4Y7X - chains L and M of the 30 polymer chains in the assembly; structure by X-ray diffraction, 2.60 A resolution.

[Chain L]
Protein: Proteasome subunit beta type-6
Source organism: Saccharomyces cerevisiae (strain ATCC 204508 / S288c)
Notes: EC 3.4.25.1
UniProt: P23724 (PSB6_YEAST); residues 1-222 here correspond to UniProt positions 20-241 (UniProt number = residue number + 19)
Sequence (222 residues; row label = number of the first residue in the row):
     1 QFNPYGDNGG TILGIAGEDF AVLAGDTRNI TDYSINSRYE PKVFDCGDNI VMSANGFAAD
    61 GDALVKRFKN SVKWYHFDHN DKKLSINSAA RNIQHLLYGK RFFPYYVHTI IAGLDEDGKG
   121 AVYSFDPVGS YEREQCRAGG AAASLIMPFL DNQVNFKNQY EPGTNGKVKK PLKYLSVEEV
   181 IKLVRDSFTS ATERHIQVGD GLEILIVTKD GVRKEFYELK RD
Metal / ion sites: Mg2+: Asp222 (shared with 3 residues of chain V)

[Chain M]
Protein: Proteasome subunit beta type-7
Source organism: Saccharomyces cerevisiae (strain ATCC 204508 / S288c)
Notes: EC 3.4.25.1
UniProt: P30657 (PSB7_YEAST); residues -12 to 233 here correspond to UniProt positions 21-266 (UniProt number = residue number + 33)
Sequence (246 residues; each row starts with the number of its first residue; numbers below 1 keep their minus sign (Thr-12 is residue -12)):
   -12 TQIANAGASP MVNTQQPIVT GTSVISMKYD NGVIIAADNL GSYGSLLRFN GVERLIPVGD
    48 NTVVGISGDI SDMQHIERLL KDLVTENAYD NPLADAEEAL EPSYIFEYLA TVMYQRRSKM
   108 NPLWNAIIVA GVQSNGDQFL RYVNLLGVTY SSPTLATGFG AHMANPLLRK VVDRESDIPK
   168 TTVQVAEEAI VNAMRVLYYR DARSSRNFSL AIIDKNTGLT FKKNLQVENM KWDFAKDIKG
   228 YGTQKI
Disordered / not traced: -12 to 0

[Interface between chain L and chain M]
Residue-residue contacts - 40 pairs, chain L then chain M:
  Gln1(L) - Thr1(M)  hydrogen bond
  Phe2(L) - Thr1(M)
  Phe2(L) - Pro109(M)  hydrophobic
  Phe2(L) - Trp111(M)  hydrophobic
  Phe2(L) - Leu132(M)  hydrophobic
  Asn3(L) - Leu133(M)
  Pro4(L) - Arg104(M)  hydrogen bond (backbone-side chain)
  Pro4(L) - Met107(M)  hydrophobic
  Pro4(L) - Leu133(M)
  Tyr5(L) - Arg104(M)
  Asn8(L) - Val135(M)
  Asn29(L) - Tyr137(M)
  Ser34(L) - His149(M)  hydrogen bond
  Ile35(L) - Arg156(M)  hydrogen bond (backbone-side chain)
  Asn36(L) - Tyr137(M)  hydrogen bond
  Asn36(L) - Ser139(M)
  Asn36(L) - Leu142(M)
  Asn36(L) - Arg156(M)
  Ser37(L) - Ser138(M)  hydrogen bond (side chain-backbone)
  Glu40(L) - Arg128(M)  salt bridge
  Glu40(L) - Tyr137(M)
  Glu40(L) - Ser138(M)  hydrogen bond (side chain-backbone)
  Phe57(L) - Arg104(M)
  Phe57(L) - Leu133(M)
  Phe57(L) - Val135(M)  hydrophobic
  Ala59(L) - Tyr101(M)
  Ala59(L) - Leu133(M)
  Ala59(L) - Gly134(M)
  Ala59(L) - Val135(M)
  Asp60(L) - Tyr101(M)  hydrogen bond
  Asp60(L) - Arg104(M)  salt bridge
  Asp62(L) - Thr136(M)  hydrogen bond
  Ala63(L) - Tyr101(M)
  Lys66(L) - Glu94(M)  salt bridge
  Phe103(L) - Arg104(M)
  Phe103(L) - Ser105(M)
  Tyr105(L) - Tyr101(M)
  Glu218(L) - Arg161(M)  salt bridge
  Arg221(L) - Asp160(M)  salt bridge
  Arg221(L) - Arg161(M)
Other interface residues (no listed pair), chain L (24 interface residues in all): Gly6, Tyr39

[Overview]
The interface between chain L and chain M involves 24 residues on one side and 22 on the other, with 9
hydrogen bonds and 5 salt bridges. Among the polar pairs are Glu40(L)-Arg128(M), Asp60(L)-Arg104(M) and
Lys66(L)-Glu94(M).
Here chain L is Proteasome subunit beta type-6 and chain M is Proteasome subunit beta type-7, both from
Saccharomyces cerevisiae (strain ATCC 204508 / S288c). Entry 4Y7X (Yeast 20S proteasome in complex with
Ac-PAA-ep) was determined by X-ray diffraction together with 4Y69, 4Y6A, 4Y6V, 4Y6Z, 4Y70, 4Y74 and 34 further
entries from the same study.
